Entry 9CX3 (electron microscopy, 3.47 A resolution); this record covers chains H and L of the 6 polymer chains in the assembly.

[Chain H]
Name: Antibody fragment Fab30, heavy chain
Organism: Mus musculus
Notes: antibody fragment or engineered binder
Sequence (237 residues; row label = number of the first residue in the row):
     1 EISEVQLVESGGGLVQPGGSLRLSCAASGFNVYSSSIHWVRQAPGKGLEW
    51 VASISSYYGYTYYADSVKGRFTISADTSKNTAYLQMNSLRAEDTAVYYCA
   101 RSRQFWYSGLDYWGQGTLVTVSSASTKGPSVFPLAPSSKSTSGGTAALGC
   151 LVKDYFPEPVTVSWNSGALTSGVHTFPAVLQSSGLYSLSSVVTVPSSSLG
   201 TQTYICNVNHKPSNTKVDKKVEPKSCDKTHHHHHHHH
Disordered / not traced: 1-7, 122-237
Cystine bridges: C25-C99

[Chain L]
Name: Antibody fragment Fab30, light chain
Organism: Mus musculus
Notes: antibody fragment or engineered binder
Sequence (215 residues; row label = number of the first residue in the row):
     1 SDIQMTQSPSSLSASVGDRVTITCRASQSVSSAVAWYQQKPGKAPKLLIY
    51 SASSLYSGVPSRFSGSRSGTDFTLTISSLQPEDFATYYCQQYKYVPVTFG
   101 QGTKVEIKRTVAAPSVFIFPPSDSQLKSGTASVVCLLNNFYPREAKVQWK
   151 VDNALQSGNSQESVTEQDSKDSTYSLSSTLTLSKADYEKHKVYACEVTHQ
   201 GLSSPVTKSFNRGEC
Disordered / not traced: 1-2, 8-9, 108-215
Cystine bridges: C24-C89

[Interface between chain H and chain L]
Pairs across the interface (18; chain H residue first):
  Q42(H) - Q39(L)
  Q42(H) - Y88(L)
  L48(H) - Y88(L)  hydrophobic
  L48(H) - F99(L)  hydrophobic
  W50(H) - V95(L)
  W50(H) - V97(L)
  Y98(H) - Q39(L)
  Y107(H) - L47(L)
  Y107(H) - Y50(L)
  Y107(H) - Y92(L)
  S108(H) - Y92(L)
  G109(H) - Y37(L)
  L110(H) - Y37(L)  hydrogen bond (backbone-side chain)
  D111(H) - L47(L)
  W113(H) - A44(L)  hydrophobic
  W113(H) - P45(L)  hydrogen bond (side chain-backbone)
  G114(H) - A44(L)
  Q115(H) - G42(L)
Interface residues without a listed pair, chain L (16 interface residues in all): K43, Y56, Q90, P96

[In short]
Chain H and chain L form an interface of 12 and 16 residues respectively, with 2 hydrogen bonds. Among the
polar pairs are L110(H)-Y37(L) and W113(H)-P45(L).
Chain H is Antibody fragment Fab30, heavy chain and chain L is Antibody fragment Fab30, light chain, both from
Mus musculus; the structure, Structure of SH3 domain of Src in complex with beta-arrestin 1, was determined by
electron microscopy, deposited together with 9BT8 and 9CX9.
